Entry 6NY5 (X-ray diffraction, 3.00 A resolution); this record covers chains B and C of the 3 polymer chains in the assembly.

# Chain B
Molecule: Pumilio domain-containing protein C56F2.08c
Source organism: Schizosaccharomyces pombe
Notes: fragment: PUM-HD domain
Reference sequence: O60059 (YG58_SCHPO); numbering as in UniProt (aligned over 109-485)
Amino-acid sequence (389 residues; numbered 97 to 485; the number before each row is that of its first residue):
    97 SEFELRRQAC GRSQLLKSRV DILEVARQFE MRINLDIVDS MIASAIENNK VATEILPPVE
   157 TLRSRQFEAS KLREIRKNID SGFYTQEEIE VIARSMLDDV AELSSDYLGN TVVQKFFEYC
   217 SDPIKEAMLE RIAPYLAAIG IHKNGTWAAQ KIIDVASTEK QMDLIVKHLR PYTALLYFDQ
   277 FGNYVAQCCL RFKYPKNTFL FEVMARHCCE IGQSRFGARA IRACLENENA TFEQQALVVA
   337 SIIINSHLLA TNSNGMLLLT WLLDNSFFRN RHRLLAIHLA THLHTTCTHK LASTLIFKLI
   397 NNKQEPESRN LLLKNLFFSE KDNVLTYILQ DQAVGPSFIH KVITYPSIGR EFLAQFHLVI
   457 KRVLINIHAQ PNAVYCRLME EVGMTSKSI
Unresolved in the structure: 154-162, 442-444, 479-485
Construct notes: expression tag (97-108)
Swiss-Prot annotation at these positions:
  - modified residue: Ser482 (Phosphoserine)
Cystine bridges: Cys106-Cys305
What the authors report for this chain:
  - binding site for the 13-nt RNA strand (chain C): Gln162, Arg169, Tyr203, Asn206, Gln210, Asn240, Trp243, Gln246, Asn279, Tyr280, Gln283, Arg315, Arg318
  - mutagenesis - R315E: abolished binding to the 13-nt RNA strand (chain C)
  - mutagenesis - R318E (4-fold): decreased binding to the 13-nt RNA strand (chain C)
  - mutagenesis - R315E (49.3 degC versus 52.2 degC): decreased stability
  - mutagenesis - R318E (Tm 54.6 degC): increased stability

# Chain C
Molecule: 13-nt RNA strand
Sequence (13 nucleotides; each row starts with the number of its first residue; note: 1 number in that range is skipped by the numbering (no residue carries it; nothing is unmodelled there); numbers below 1 keep their minus sign (U-1 is residue -1)):
    -1 U
     1 UAAUAACUUA AU
Metal / ion sites: Mg2+: C7, A10

# Chain B / chain C interface
Pairs across the interface (20; chain B residue first):
  Asn206(B) - U12(C)  hydrogen bond to the base
  Gln210(B) - U12(C)  hydrogen bond to the base
  Lys239(B) - A11(C)  sugar contact
  Asn240(B) - U12(C)  hydrogen bond to the base
  Thr242(B) - A11(C)  base contact
  Trp243(B) - A11(C)  stacking on the base
  Trp243(B) - U12(C)  stacking on the base
  Gln246(B) - A10(C)  hydrogen bond to the base
  Gln276(B) - A10(C)  base contact
  Phe277(B) - A10(C)  base contact
  Phe277(B) - A11(C)  sugar contact
  Asn279(B) - U9(C)  hydrogen bond to the base
  Tyr280(B) - U9(C)  hydrogen bond to the base
  Tyr280(B) - A10(C)  stacking on the base
  Gln283(B) - U9(C)  hydrogen bond to the base
  Arg311(B) - U9(C)  hydrogen bond to the sugar
  Phe312(B) - U9(C)  base contact
  Arg315(B) - U9(C)  salt bridge to the phosphate
  Arg318(B) - U9(C)  salt bridge to the phosphate
  Ala319(B) - U9(C)  base contact
Other interface residues (no listed pair), chain B (20 interface residues in all): Tyr203, Thr207, Ala316

# Summary
The interface between chain B and chain C involves 20 residues on one side and 4 on the other; the contacts
include 8 hydrogen bonds, 2 salt bridges and 3 aromatic stacking contacts. Polar pairs include
Asn206(B)-U12(C), Gln210(B)-U12(C) and Asn240(B)-U12(C). From the paper: a binding site for the 13-nt RNA
strand (chain C) at Gln162(B), Arg169(B) and Tyr203(B) among others; R315E of chain B abolishes binding to the
13-nt RNA strand (chain C).
Here chain B is Pumilio domain-containing protein C56F2.08c (Schizosaccharomyces pombe) and chain C is a 13-nt
RNA strand. Entry 6NY5 (Crystal structure of the PUM-HD domain of S. pombe Puf1 in complex with RNA) was
determined by X-ray diffraction (same publication as 6NWW and 6NX5).
